PDB entry 8E6Z | electron microscopy, 4.10 A resolution (low resolution: residue-level contacts below are approximate; hydrogen-bond / salt-bridge calls are withheld) | chains 5 and B of the 9 polymer chains in the assembly

Chain 5:
Molecule: Nt DNA
Sequence (60 nucleotides; numbered 63 to 122; the number before each row is that of its first residue):
    63 AACTAATCAT CTACACACTG ACGACCGTCA TGATCATATT ATTTTTTACG CCAGACAGGG
Disordered / not traced: 63-85, 104-107

Chain B:
Molecule: DNA-directed RNA polymerase subunit beta'
Source organism: Escherichia coli
Notes: EC 2.7.7.6
UniProtKB: P0A8T7 (RPOC_ECOLI); residue numbers follow UniProt; this construct covers 1-1407
Chain sequence (1407 residues; numbered 1 to 1407; the number before each row is that of its first residue):
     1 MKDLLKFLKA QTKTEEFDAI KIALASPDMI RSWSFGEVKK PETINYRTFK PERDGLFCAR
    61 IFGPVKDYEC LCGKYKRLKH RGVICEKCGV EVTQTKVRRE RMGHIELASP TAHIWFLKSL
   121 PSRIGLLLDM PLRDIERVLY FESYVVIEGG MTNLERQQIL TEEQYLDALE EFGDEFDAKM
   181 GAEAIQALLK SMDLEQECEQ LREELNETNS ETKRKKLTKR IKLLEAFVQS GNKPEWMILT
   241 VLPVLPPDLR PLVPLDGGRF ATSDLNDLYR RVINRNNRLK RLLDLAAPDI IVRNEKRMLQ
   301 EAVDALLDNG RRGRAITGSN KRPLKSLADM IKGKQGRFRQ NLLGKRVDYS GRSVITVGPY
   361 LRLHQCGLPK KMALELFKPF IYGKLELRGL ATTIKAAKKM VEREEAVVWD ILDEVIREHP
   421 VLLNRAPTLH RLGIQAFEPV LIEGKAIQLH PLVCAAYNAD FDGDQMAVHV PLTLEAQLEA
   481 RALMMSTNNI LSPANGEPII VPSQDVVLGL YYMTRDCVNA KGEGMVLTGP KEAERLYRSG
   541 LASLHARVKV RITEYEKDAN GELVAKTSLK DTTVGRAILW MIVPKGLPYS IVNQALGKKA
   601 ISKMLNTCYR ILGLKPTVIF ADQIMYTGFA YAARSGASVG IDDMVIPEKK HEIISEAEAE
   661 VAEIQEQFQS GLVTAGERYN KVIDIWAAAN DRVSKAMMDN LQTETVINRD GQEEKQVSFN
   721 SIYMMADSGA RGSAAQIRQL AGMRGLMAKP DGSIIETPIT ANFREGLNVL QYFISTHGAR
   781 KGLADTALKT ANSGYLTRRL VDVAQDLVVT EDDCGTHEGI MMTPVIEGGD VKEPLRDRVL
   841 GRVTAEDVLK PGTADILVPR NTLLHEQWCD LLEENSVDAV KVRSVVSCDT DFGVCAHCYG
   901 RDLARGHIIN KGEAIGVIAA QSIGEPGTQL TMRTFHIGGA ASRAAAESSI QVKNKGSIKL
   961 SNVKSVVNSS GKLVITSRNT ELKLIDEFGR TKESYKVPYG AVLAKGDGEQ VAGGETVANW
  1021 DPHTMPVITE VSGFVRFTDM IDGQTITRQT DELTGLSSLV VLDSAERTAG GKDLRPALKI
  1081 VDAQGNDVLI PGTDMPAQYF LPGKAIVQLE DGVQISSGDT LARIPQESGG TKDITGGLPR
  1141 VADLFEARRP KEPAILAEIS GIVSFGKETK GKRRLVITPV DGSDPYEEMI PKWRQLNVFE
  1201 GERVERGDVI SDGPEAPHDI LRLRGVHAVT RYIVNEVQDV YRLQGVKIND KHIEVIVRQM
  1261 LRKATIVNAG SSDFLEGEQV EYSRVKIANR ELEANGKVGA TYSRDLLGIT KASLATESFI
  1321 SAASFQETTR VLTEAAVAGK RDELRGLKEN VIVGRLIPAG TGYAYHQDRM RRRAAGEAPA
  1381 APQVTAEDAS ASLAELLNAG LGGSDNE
Disordered / not traced: 1-15, 934-947, 1127-1135, 1374-1407
Metal / ion sites: Zn2+ site 1: Cys70, Cys85; Mg2+: Asp460, Asp462, Asp464 (shared with 1 residue of chain 7); Zn2+ site 2: Cys814, Cys888, Cys895, Cys898
Swiss-Prot annotation at these positions:
  - binding site (Zn(2+)): Cys70, Cys72, Cys85, Cys88, Cys814, Cys888, Cys895, Cys898
  - binding site (Mg(2+)): Asp460, Asp462, Asp464
  - modified residue: Lys983 (N6-acetyllysine)
  - mutagenesis: Gln504 (Q504P: Resistant to antibiotics salinamide A and B), Asn690 (N690D: Resistant to antibiotics salinamide A and B), Met697 (M697V: Resistant to antibiotics salinamide A and B), Ala735 (A735T: Resistant to antibiotics salinamide A and B), Arg738 (R738C/H/P/S: Resistant to antibiotics salinamide A and B), Ala748 (A748E: Resistant to antibiotics salinamide A and B), Pro758 (P758S/T: Resistant to antibiotics salinamide A and B), Phe763 (F763C: Resistant to antibiotics salinamide A and B), Ser775 (S775A: Resistant to antibiotics salinamide A and B), Ala779 (A779T/V: Resistant to antibiotics salinamide A and B), Arg780 (R780C: Resistant to antibiotics salinamide A and B), Gly782 (G782A/C: Resistant to antibiotics salinamide A and B), 1 further mutagenesis entry in UniProt

Interface between chain 5 and chain B:
Pairs across the interface (7):
  DT101(5) - Thr317(B)
  DA103(5) - Arg314(B)
  DC114(5) - Asp1143(B)
  DC114(5) - Arg1148(B)
  DA115(5) - Arg1148(B)
  DG116(5) - Lys1311(B)
  DG122(5) - Lys1170(B)
Interface residues without a listed pair, chain 5 (7 interface residues in all): DC97
Interface residues without a listed pair, chain B (10 interface residues in all): Tyr46, Arg271, Arg275, Glu1146

Overview:
Chain 5 and chain B form an interface of 7 and 10 residues respectively. The Mg2+ site is built by Asp460(B),
Asp462(B) and Asp464(B). Curated annotation (UniProt) lists 8 Zn2+-binding residues, 3 Mg2+-binding residues
and 13 mutagenesis sites on chain B.
Here chain 5 is Nt DNA and chain B is DNA-directed RNA polymerase subunit beta' (Escherichia coli). Entry 8E6Z
(Escherichia coli Rho-dependent transcription pre-termination complex containing 18 nt long RNA spacer, dC75
rut mimic RNA ...) was determined by electron microscopy together with 8E3F, 8E3H, 8E5K, 8E5L, 8E5O, 8E5P and
3 further entries from the same study.
